PDB entry 2GP5 | X-ray diffraction, 2.28 A resolution | chain A

# Chain A
Protein: Jumonji domain-containing protein 2A
Organism: Homo sapiens
Reference sequence: O75164 (JHD3A_HUMAN); residue numbers follow UniProt; this construct covers 2-350
Sequence (349 residues; row label = number of the first residue in the row):
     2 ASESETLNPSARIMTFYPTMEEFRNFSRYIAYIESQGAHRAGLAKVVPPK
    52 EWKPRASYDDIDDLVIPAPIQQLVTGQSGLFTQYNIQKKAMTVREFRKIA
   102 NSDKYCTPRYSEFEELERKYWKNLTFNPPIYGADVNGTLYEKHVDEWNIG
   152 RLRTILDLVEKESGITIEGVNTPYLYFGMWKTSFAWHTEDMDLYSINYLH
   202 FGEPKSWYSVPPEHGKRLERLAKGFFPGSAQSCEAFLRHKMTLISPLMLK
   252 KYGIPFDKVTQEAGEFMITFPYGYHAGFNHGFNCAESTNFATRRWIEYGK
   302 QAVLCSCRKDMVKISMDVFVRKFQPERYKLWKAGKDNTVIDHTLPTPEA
Not modelled in the structure: 349-350
Metal / ion sites: Fe2+: H188, E190, H276 (together with 2-oxoglutaric acid); Zn2+: C234, H240, C306, C308
Residues lining bound ligands: 2-oxoglutaric acid (AKG): Y132, Y177, F185, H188, E190, S196, I197, N198, K206, W208, T270, H276, S288
Curated features (UniProtKB/Swiss-Prot):
  - binding site (2-oxoglutarate): Y132, N198, K206, K241
  - binding site (Fe cation): H188, E190, H276
  - binding site (Zn(2+)): C234, H240, C306, C308
  - modified residue: A2 (N-acetylalanine)
From the paper describing this entry:
  - Fe2+ coordination: H188, E190, H276
  - binding site for 2-oxoglutaric acid: Y132, N198, K206
  - mutagenesis - C306S/C308S: decreased stability
  - mutagenesis - G133A/G138A, G165A/G170A, S288G/T289G, S288N/T289V, S288T/T289V: abolished catalytic activity
  - mutagenesis - S288A/T289I: increased catalytic activity on H3-K9me2
  - mutagenesis - S288A/T289I: increased catalytic activity on H3-K36me2
  - specificity-determining residues: S288, T289
  - mutagenesis - S288A/T289I: unchanged catalytic activity on H3-K9me3

# Summary
Ligands of chain A: 2-oxoglutaric acid. H188, E190 and H276 form the Fe2+ site. From UniProt: 4 residues
binding 2-oxoglutarate, 3 Fe cation-binding residues and 4 Zn2+-binding residues. From the paper: a binding
site for 2-oxoglutaric acid at Y132, N198 and K206; G133A/G138A, G165A/G170A and S288G/T289G, among others,
abolish catalytic activity; 7 substitutions were tested in all.
Chain A is Jumonji domain-containing protein 2A (Homo sapiens); the structure, Crystal structure of catalytic
core domain of jmjd2A complexed with alpha-Ketoglutarate, was determined by X-ray diffraction (same
publication as 2GP3).
